Entry 4AA6 (X-ray diffraction, 2.60 A resolution); this record covers chains A and C of the 4 polymer chains in the assembly.

== Chain A ==
Name: Estrogen receptor
Organism: Homo sapiens
UniProtKB: P03372 (ESR1_HUMAN); numbering as in UniProt (aligned over 182-252)
Chain sequence (71 residues; numbered 182 to 252; the number before each row is that of its first residue):
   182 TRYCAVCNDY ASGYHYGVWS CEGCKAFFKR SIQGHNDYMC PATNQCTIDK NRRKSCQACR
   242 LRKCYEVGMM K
Unresolved in the structure: 214-215
Bound ions: Zn2+ site 1: Cys-185, Cys-188, Cys-202, Cys-205; Zn2+ site 2: Cys-221, Cys-227, Cys-237, Cys-240

== Chain C ==
Molecule: 18-nt DNA strand
Sequence (18 nucleotides; each row starts with the number of its first residue):
     1 CTAAGTCACA GTGACCTG

== Interface between chain A and chain C ==
Pairs across the interface (9):
  Gly-194(A) / DT2(C)  phosphate contact
  Tyr-195(A) / DT2(C)  hydrogen bond to the phosphate
  His-196(A) / DA3(C)  salt bridge to the phosphate
  Tyr-197(A) / DA3(C)  hydrogen bond to the phosphate
  Tyr-197(A) / DA4(C)  phosphate contact
  Lys-206(A) / DA3(C)  phosphate contact
  Lys-206(A) / DA4(C)  hydrogen bond to the base
  Lys-210(A) / DG5(C)  hydrogen bond to the base
  Lys-210(A) / DT6(C)  base contact
Also at the interface, not in a pair above, chain A (7 interface residues in all): Ser-193

== Summary ==
Chain A and chain C form an interface of 7 and 5 residues respectively, with 4 hydrogen bonds and 1 salt
bridge. Polar pairs include Lys-206(A)/DA4(C), Lys-210(A)/DG5(C) and Tyr-195(A)/DT2(C). Cys-185(A),
Cys-188(A), Cys-202(A) and Cys-205(A) form the Zn2+ site 1.
Here chain A is Estrogen receptor (Homo sapiens) and chain C is an 18-nt DNA strand. Entry 4AA6 (The oestrogen
receptor recognizes an imperfectly palindromic response element through an alternative side-chain
conformation) was determined by X-ray diffraction.
